PDB entry 7LY7 | X-ray diffraction, 3.80 A resolution | chains B and A

== Chain B ==
Molecule: BmdC, Oxidase
Organism: Thermoactinomyces vulgaris
Sequence (335 residues; numbered -1 to 333; the number before each row is that of its first residue; numbers below 1 keep their minus sign (Gly-1 is residue -1)):
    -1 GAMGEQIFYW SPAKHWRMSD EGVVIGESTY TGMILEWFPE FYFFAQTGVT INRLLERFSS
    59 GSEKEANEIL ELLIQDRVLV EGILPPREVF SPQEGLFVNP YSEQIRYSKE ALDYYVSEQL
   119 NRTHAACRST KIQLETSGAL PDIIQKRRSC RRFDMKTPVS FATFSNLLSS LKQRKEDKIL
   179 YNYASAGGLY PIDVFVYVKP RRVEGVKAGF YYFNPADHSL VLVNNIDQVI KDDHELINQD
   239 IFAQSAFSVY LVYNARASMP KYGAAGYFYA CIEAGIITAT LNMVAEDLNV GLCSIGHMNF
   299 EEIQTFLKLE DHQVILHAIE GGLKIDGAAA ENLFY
Unresolved in the structure: -1 to 1, 331-333
Ligand contacts: FMN (flavin mononucleotide): Arg145, Arg146, Ser147, Arg149, Tyr181, Ala182, Ser183, Ala184, Gly185, Gly186, Tyr188, Asn236, Ile239, Tyr267, Cys291, Ser292, Ile293, Gly294, His315

== Chain A ==
Molecule: BmdB, Bacillamide NRPS
Organism: Thermoactinomyces vulgaris
Sequence (1027 residues; each row starts with the number of its first residue):
   840 GAMEADLSEP FSLTEVQTAY MLGRNPQFEL SGISPQTYFE YETELDIARL SRSFQKVIQR
   900 HPMLRAVILP EGKQQILRDV PEYEIEVESL VSMPPEKQAA RLREERSRMI DHVFPLGQWP
   960 LFELKAFQLQ EHTYLLCFRY DALLMDGASM NLVGQDLMHY YHQPDAQLPP LSFTFQDYMH
  1020 IYDDMKRGTE YETAKAYWTN KLPDFPPAPS LLLAKDPAEI GTPNFQSLTT IITKDKWLKL
  1080 RRLAQDKQVT PSALLCTVYG EVLAFWSNQR RLAINLTVFN RYPVHDEVEQ IVGDFTSLIL
  1140 LDMDMDQKQP FFTKVEQTQS TLLDGLEHRH YDGVEFIRDY TRYHQMRPKA VMPIVFTSML
  1200 AGAGAFAWEE IGSLRHIHAR TPQVYLDNVV IEKNGELLVS WNYVEELFDA EVMESMFTQF
  1260 VELLDQLVEQ GDINPLRISQ KDYALIDQYN ATAEPIPAAT LHQLFIDQAQ RTPDQVAVVF
  1320 EQEWLTYSEL DQRSNQVARF LQSRGIGRGD RVGVLAKRQV ETIINLMAVL KAGAAYVPID
  1380 PDHPYERQTY ILENSSCKIL LDSDLYETME ISSYADGDLT PVAEPEDTAY VIYTSGSTGR
  1440 PKGVIITHQA ASNTIQDINR KFEVNEEDRI IGISSMCFDL SVYDIFGTLS AGATLVMIRD
  1500 PRDMRELVRT VERRGITIWN TVPAIMDLAL DHVGSHFENI SLRLVLLSGD WIPLPLPAKI
  1560 NRHFPVADVI SLGGATEASI WSIYWPIEQV EANWKSIPYG KPLANQTYYV LNYDQKMCPV
  1620 GVIGDLYIGG AGLAQGYLND DQKTKDAFIM HPEFGPIYKT GDCGRMRPEG YIEFLGRQDY
  1680 QVKIQGYRVE LEEISHCLLT YPDVDQAVVI DQTDERGMKF LVGYVVAQQE IDEKALRKHL
  1740 MEHLPEYMIP AHLVHLEQLP LTPNGKLDRK ALPVPKKQRN AEKFVAPQAG LEKILASVWQ
  1800 EVLNVEQIGA NDHFFALGGD SIKAIQVSAR LFVQGYHLDT KSLFEFPVLR DVARTIKKLA
  1860 AAENLFY
Unresolved in the structure: 840-846, 1436-1438, 1680-1783, 1862-1866
Covalently attached groups: compound YOA linked to Ser1820
Ligand contacts: YOA (5'-{[(2R,3S)-3-amino-2-({2-[(N-{(2R)-4-[(dihydroxyphosphanyl)oxy]-2-hydroxy-3,3-dimethylbutanoyl}-beta-alanyl)amino]ethyl}sulfanyl)-4-sulfanylbutane-1-sulfonyl]amino}-5'-deoxyadenosine): Ser1473, Ser1474, Phe1477, Leu1479, Arg1501, Val1521, Ile1524, Ser1547, Gly1548, Asp1549, Leu1571, Gly1572, Gly1573, Ala1574, Thr1575, Ile1579, Trp1580, Tyr1598, Asp1661, Phe1673, Arg1676, Ile1821
From the paper describing this entry:
  - post-translational modification sites: Ser1820
  - mutagenesis - S1820A: abolished catalytic activity

== Chain B / chain A interface ==
Contacting residue pairs (14; chain B residue first):
  Asn222(B) with Trp1323(A)
  Asn223(B) with Arg1468(A), hydrogen bond (backbone-side chain)
  Ile224(B) with Arg1468(A), hydrogen bond (backbone-side chain); Arg1513(A)
  Asp225(B) with Arg1512(A); Arg1513(A), salt bridge
  Gln226(B) with Glu1511(A), hydrogen bond (side chain-backbone); Arg1512(A), hydrogen bond (backbone-side chain)
  Ile228(B) with Arg1512(A)
  Asp231(B) with Arg1512(A), salt bridge
  Glu300(B) with Arg1512(A), salt bridge
  Thr303(B) with Gln1321(A), hydrogen bond
  Phe304(B) with Arg1512(A)
  Lys306(B) with Gln1321(A), hydrogen bond (side chain-backbone)
Other interface residues (no listed pair), chain B (12 interface residues in all): Val227
Other interface residues (no listed pair), chain A (10 interface residues in all): Val1315, Val1318, Thr1493, Gly1514
From the paper, about this interface:
  - interface residues, chain B: Asn223(B), Thr303(B)
  - interface residues, chain A: Gln1321(A), Arg1512(A)

== Summary ==
12 residues of chain B face 10 of chain A across their interface; the contacts include 6 hydrogen bonds and 3
salt bridges. Polar contacts include Asp225(B)-Arg1513(A), Asp231(B)-Arg1512(A) and Glu300(B)-Arg1512(A).
Bound to chain B: flavin mononucleotide. From the paper: S1820A of chain A abolishes catalytic activity;
interface residues Asn223(B), Thr303(B) and Gln1321(A) among others.
Chain B is BmdC, Oxidase and chain A is BmdB, Bacillamide NRPS, both from Thermoactinomyces vulgaris; the
structure, Crystal structure of the elongation module of the bacillamide NRPS, BmdB, in complex with the
oxidase ..., was determined by X-ray diffraction together with 7LY4 and 7LY5 from the same study.
